5VK2 - chains B and c of the 12 polymer chains in the assembly; structure by X-ray diffraction, 3.20 A resolution.

Chain B:
Molecule: Pre-glycoprotein polyprotein GP complex
From: Lassa virus
UniProt: P08669 (GLYC_LASSJ); residues 1-259 here = UniProt positions 1-259
Sequence (259 residues; row label = number of the first residue in the row):
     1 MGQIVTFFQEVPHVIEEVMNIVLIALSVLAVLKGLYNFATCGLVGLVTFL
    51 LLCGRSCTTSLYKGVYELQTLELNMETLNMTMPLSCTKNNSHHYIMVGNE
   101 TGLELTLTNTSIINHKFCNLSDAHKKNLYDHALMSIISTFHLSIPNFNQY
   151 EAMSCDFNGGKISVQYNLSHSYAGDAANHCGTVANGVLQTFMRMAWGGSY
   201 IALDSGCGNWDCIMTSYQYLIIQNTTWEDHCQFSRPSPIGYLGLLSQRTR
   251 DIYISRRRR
Unresolved in the structure: 1-58, 170-179, 209-210, 256-259
Disulfide bonds: C86-C231, C118-C155, C180-C212
Covalently attached groups: N-acetylglucosamine (NAG) linked to N79, N89, N99, N109, N167, N224
Differences from the reference sequence: engineered mutation C207 (Arg in P08669), R258 (Leu in P08669), R259 (Leu in P08669)
UniProt features mapped onto this chain:
  - binding site (Zn(2+)): C57
  - site: K33 (Important for GP-C-mediated membrane fusion), T58, T59 (Cleavage)
  - lipidation: G2 (N-myristoyl glycine)
  - glycosylation (N-linked (GlcNAc...) asparagine): N79, N89, N99, N109, N119, N167, N224
  - mutagenesis: G54 (G54A: No effect on SSP cleavage), S56 (S56A: Complete loss of SSP cleavage), T58 (T58A: Complete loss of SSP cleavage), S60 (S60A: No effect on SSP cleavage)
What the authors report for this chain:
  - self-association interface (contacts with another copy of this molecule): S138
  - post-translational modification sites: N79, N89

Chain c:
Molecule: Pre-glycoprotein polyprotein GP complex
From: Lassa virus (strain Mouse/Sierra Leone/Josiah/1976)
UniProt: P08669 (GLYC_LASSJ); residue numbers follow UniProt; this construct covers 260-423
Sequence (164 residues; each row starts with the number of its first residue):
   260 GTFTWTLSDSEGKDTPGGYCLTRWMLIEAELKCFGNTAVAKCNEKHDEEF
   310 CDMLRLFDFNKQAIQRLKAPAQTSIQLINKAVNALINDQLIMKNHLRDIM
   360 CIPYCNYSKYWYLNHTTTGRTSLPKCWLVSNGSYLNETHFSDDIEQQADN
   410 MITEMLQKEYMERQ
Unresolved in the structure: 329-330, 419-423
Disulfide bonds: C279-C292, C301-C310, C364-C385
Covalently attached groups: glycan linked to N365, N395; N-acetylglucosamine (NAG) linked to N373, N390
Differences from the reference sequence: engineered mutation P329 (Glu in P08669), T332 (Met in P08669), C360 (Gly in P08669)
UniProt features mapped onto this chain:
  - glycosylation (N-linked (GlcNAc...) asparagine): N365, N373, N390, N395

Interface between chain B and chain c:
Contacting residue pairs - 10 pairs, chain B then chain c:
  N146(B) - Q335(c)
  Q189(B) - K339(c)  hydrogen bond
  R193(B) - K339(c)
  G208(B) - L326(c)
  D211(B) - T332(c)
  D211(B) - S333(c)
  R250(B) - N338(c)  hydrogen bond (side chain-backbone)
  R250(B) - V341(c)
  R250(B) - N342(c)
  D251(B) - N338(c)  hydrogen bond
Also at the interface, not in a pair above, chain B (9 interface residues in all): P145, C207
Also at the interface, not in a pair above, chain c (9 interface residues in all): L336

Summary:
The chain B/chain c interface involves 9 residues from each chain; the contacts include 3 hydrogen bonds.
Among the polar pairs are Q189(B)-K339(c), R250(B)-N338(c) and D251(B)-N338(c). Covalently linked
N-acetylglucosamine: at N79(B), N89(B), N99(B), N109(B), N167(B) and N224(B). The paper reports modification
sites N79(B) and N89(B); a self-association interface involving S138(B).
Here chain B is Pre-glycoprotein polyprotein GP complex (Lassa virus) and chain c is Pre-glycoprotein
polyprotein GP complex (Lassa virus (strain Mouse/Sierra Leone/Josiah/1976)). Entry 5VK2 (Structural basis for
antibody-mediated neutralization of Lassa virus) was determined by X-ray diffraction.
